Entry 3B6G (X-ray diffraction, 3.45 A resolution); this record covers chains J and E of the 10 polymer chains in the assembly.

== Chain J ==
Molecule: 147-nt DNA strand
From: Homo sapiens
Sequence (147 nucleotides; row label = number of the first residue in the row; numbers below 1 keep their minus sign (DA-73 is residue -73)):
   -73 ATCAATATCCACCTGCAGATACTACCAAAAGTGTATTTGGAAACTGCTCC
   -23 ATCAAAAGGCATGTTCAGCTGGATTCCAGCTGAACATGCCTTTTGATGGA
    27 GCAGTTTCCAAATACACTTTTGGTAGTATCTGCAGGTGGATATTGAT

== Chain E ==
Protein: Histone H3.2
From: Xenopus laevis
UniProtKB: P84233 (H32_XENLA); residues 1-135 here correspond to UniProt positions 2-136 (UniProt number = residue number + 1)
Sequence (135 residues; each row starts with the number of its first residue):
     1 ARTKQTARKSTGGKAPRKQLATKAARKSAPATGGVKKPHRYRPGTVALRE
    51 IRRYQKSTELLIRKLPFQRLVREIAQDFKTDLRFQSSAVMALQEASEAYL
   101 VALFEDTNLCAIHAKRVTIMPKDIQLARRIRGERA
Disordered / not traced: 1-30
Construct notes: conflict Ala102 (Gly103 in P84233)
Ion coordination: Mn2+ near Asp77 (its only coordinating residue here)
Curated features (UniProtKB/Swiss-Prot):
  - modified residue: Arg2 (Asymmetric dimethylarginine), Thr3 (Phosphothreonine), Lys4 (Allysine), Gln5 (5-glutamyl dopamine), Thr6 (Phosphothreonine), Arg8 (Citrulline), Lys9 (N6,N6,N6-trimethyllysine), Ser10 (ADP-ribosylserine), Thr11 (Phosphothreonine), Lys14 (N6-(2-hydroxyisobutyryl)lysine), Arg17 (Asymmetric dimethylarginine), Lys18 (N6-(2-hydroxyisobutyryl)lysine), Lys23 (N6-(2-hydroxyisobutyryl)lysine), Arg26 (Citrulline), Lys27 (N6,N6,N6-trimethyllysine), Ser28 (ADP-ribosylserine), Lys36 (N6,N6,N6-trimethyllysine), Lys37 (N6-methyllysine), Tyr41 (Phosphotyrosine), Lys56 (N6,N6,N6-trimethyllysine) and 8 more in UniProt
  - lipidation: Cys110 (S-palmitoyl cysteine)

== Chain J / chain E interface ==
Residue-residue contacts (27; chain J residue first):
  DC-24(J) - Arg83(E)  hydrogen bond to the phosphate
  DC-24(J) - Phe84(E)  sugar contact
  DC-24(J) - Gln85(E)  phosphate contact
  DC-24(J) - Ser86(E)  hydrogen bond to the phosphate
  DA-23(J) - Arg72(E)  salt bridge to the phosphate
  DA-23(J) - Arg83(E)  phosphate contact
  DA-23(J) - Phe84(E)  hydrogen bond to the phosphate
  DA-13(J) - Arg63(E)  salt bridge to the phosphate
  DG-6(J) - Pro43(E)  phosphate contact
  DC-5(J) - Arg42(E)  salt bridge to the phosphate
  DT-4(J) - Val117(E)  phosphate contact
  DT-4(J) - Thr118(E)  phosphate contact
  DG-3(J) - Arg116(E)  phosphate contact
  DG-3(J) - Val117(E)  hydrogen bond to the phosphate
  DG-3(J) - Thr118(E)  hydrogen bond to the phosphate
  DG-2(J) - Met120(E)  phosphate contact
  DT70(J) - Tyr41(E)  phosphate contact
  DT70(J) - Thr45(E)  sugar contact
  DG71(J) - Tyr41(E)  sugar contact
  DG71(J) - Arg42(E)  hydrogen bond to the phosphate
  DG71(J) - Thr45(E)  hydrogen bond to the phosphate
  DA72(J) - Lys37(E)  hydrogen bond to the phosphate
  DA72(J) - Arg40(E)  phosphate contact
  DT73(J) - Gly34(E)  phosphate contact
  DT73(J) - Val35(E)  phosphate contact
  DT73(J) - Lys36(E)  phosphate contact
  DT73(J) - Lys37(E)  salt bridge to the phosphate
Also at the interface, not in a pair above, chain J (14 interface residues in all): DC-14, DC-8
Also at the interface, not in a pair above, chain E (20 interface residues in all): His39

== In short ==
The interface between chain J and chain E involves 14 residues on one side and 20 on the other, with 8
hydrogen bonds and 4 salt bridges. Polar pairs include DC-24(J)-Arg83(E), DC-24(J)-Ser86(E) and
DA-23(J)-Phe84(E).
Here chain J is a 147-nt DNA strand (Homo sapiens) and chain E is Histone H3.2 (Xenopus laevis). Entry 3B6G
(Nucleosome core particle treated with oxaliplatin) was determined by X-ray diffraction (same publication as
3B6F).
